PDB entry 3X25 | X-ray diffraction, 1.20 A resolution | chains A and B

# Chain A
Name: Nitrile hydratase subunit alpha
Source organism: Rhodococcus erythropolis
Notes: EC 4.2.1.84
UniProtKB: P13448 (NHAA_RHOER); residues 0-206 here correspond to UniProt positions 1-207 (UniProt number = residue number + 1)
Sequence (207 residues; row label = number of the first residue in the row; numbering starts at 0):
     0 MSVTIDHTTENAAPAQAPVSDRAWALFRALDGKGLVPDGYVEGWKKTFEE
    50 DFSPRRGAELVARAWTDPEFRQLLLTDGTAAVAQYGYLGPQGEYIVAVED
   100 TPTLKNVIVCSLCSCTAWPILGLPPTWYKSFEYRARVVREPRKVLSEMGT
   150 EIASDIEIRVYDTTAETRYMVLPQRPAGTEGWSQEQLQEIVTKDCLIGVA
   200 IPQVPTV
Unresolved in the structure: 0-8, 206
Modified / non-standard residues: C112 (3-sulfinoalanine; CSD); C114 (s-hydroxycysteine; CSO)
Curated features (UniProtKB/Swiss-Prot):
  - binding site (Fe(3+)): C109, C112, S113, C114
  - modified residue: C112 (Cysteine sulfinic acid (-SO2H)), C114 (Cysteine sulfenic acid (-SOH))
Metal / ion sites: Fe ion: C109, C112, S113, C114 (together with 2,2-dimethylpropanenitrile)
Residues lining bound ligands: 2,2-dimethylpropanenitrile (TAN): Q90, C109, C112, S113, C114, W117

# Chain B
Name: Nitrile hydratase subunit beta
Source organism: Rhodococcus erythropolis
Notes: EC 4.2.1.84
UniProtKB: P13449 (NHAB_RHOER); numbering as in UniProt (aligned over 1-212)
Sequence (212 residues; each row starts with the number of its first residue):
     1 MDGVHDLAGVQGFGKVPHTVNADIGPTFHAEWEHLPYSLMFAGVAELGAF
    51 SVDEVKYVVERMEPRHYMMTPYYERYVIGVATLMVEKGILTQDELESLAG
   101 GPFPLSRPSESEGRPAPVETTTFEVGQRVRVRDEYVPGHIRMPAYCRGRV
   151 GTISHRTTEKWPFPDAIGHGRNDAGEEPTYHVKFAAEELFGSDTDGGSVV
   201 VDLFEGYLEPAA
Differences from the reference sequence: engineered mutation K56 (Arg in P13449)
Curated features (UniProtKB/Swiss-Prot):
  - natural variant: M40 (M40V: In strain: ACV2)
Residues lining bound ligands: 2,2-dimethylpropanenitrile (TAN): Y37, V52, K56, Y72, Y76

# Interface between chain A and chain B
Residue-residue contacts (169):
  N10(A) with R65(B), hydrogen bond
  A12(A) with M69(B), hydrophobic
  P13(A) with H66(B)
  A14(A) with P102(B); P104(B)
  Q15(A) with H66(B), hydrogen bond; E74(B); P102(B); P104(B)
  A16(A) with A99(B); G101(B); P102(B), hydrogen bond (backbone-backbone)
  V18(A) with W32(B), hydrophobic; E74(B)
  S19(A) with W32(B)
  D20(A) with A99(B)
  R21(A) with E74(B), salt bridge; I78(B); P102(B); F103(B)
  A22(A) with W32(B), hydrophobic; L35(B); V77(B), hydrophobic
  W23(A) with E31(B); W32(B); L35(B), hydrophobic
  A24(A) with L95(B); L98(B), hydrophobic; A99(B)
  L25(A) with L39(B), hydrophobic; V77(B); V80(B), hydrophobic; A81(B), hydrophobic; L90(B), hydrophobic; L95(B), hydrophobic
  F26(A) with L39(B), hydrophobic
  R27(A) with L98(B), hydrogen bond (side chain-backbone)
  A28(A) with L90(B), hydrophobic; L98(B), hydrophobic
  L29(A) with M84(B), hydrophobic; L90(B), hydrophobic
  K32(A) with I89(B); L90(B); E94(B), salt bridge
  L34(A) with L47(B); I89(B), hydrophobic
  P36(A) with E46(B)
  Y39(A) with S38(B); F41(B), hydrogen bond (side chain-backbone); A42(B), hydrogen bond (side chain-backbone); E46(B)
  V40(A) with H34(B); L35(B), hydrophobic; S38(B); L39(B), hydrophobic
  W43(A) with S38(B); F41(B), hydrophobic
  K44(A) with H34(B)
  F47(A) with T27(B); F28(B), hydrophobic; Y37(B), hydrophobic; S38(B)
  E48(A) with F28(B)
  Y93(A) with H155(B), hydrogen bond; T157(B); T158(B), hydrogen bond (side chain-backbone); E159(B); W161(B), hydrophobic
  V95(A) with H181(B)
  S110(A) with H5(B); A8(B)
  L111(A) with H5(B); D6(B); R141(B)
  C112(A) with K56(B); Y76(B); R141(B)
  S113(A) with Y72(B), hydrogen bond
  C114(A) with K56(B); R141(B)
  W117(A) with Y37(B), hydrophobic; F41(B), hydrophobic
  L122(A) with T27(B); F28(B), hydrophobic; Y73(B)
  P124(A) with I24(B), hydrophobic
  W126(A) with V16(B), hydrophobic; P17(B); H18(B), hydrogen bond
  K128(A) with Y72(B); Y73(B)
  S129(A) with P17(B)
  F130(A) with L7(B), hydrophobic; F13(B), hydrophobic; Y67(B); M68(B); R75(B)
  E131(A) with G14(B); K15(B); V16(B)
  Y132(A) with V16(B)
  R133(A) with H5(B), hydrogen bond (side chain-backbone); L7(B); A8(B); Y67(B), hydrogen bond; R75(B)
  A134(A) with L7(B); A8(B); G9(B), hydrogen bond (backbone-backbone); V10(B); F13(B), hydrophobic
  R135(A) with F13(B); G14(B), hydrogen bond (side chain-backbone); K15(B)
  V137(A) with A8(B), hydrophobic; G9(B); Y145(B); F190(B); V199(B)
  R138(A) with G9(B), hydrogen bond (side chain-backbone); Q11(B); F190(B); D193(B), salt bridge; T194(B), hydrogen bond (backbone-side chain); D195(B), hydrogen bond (backbone-backbone)
  E139(A) with D195(B)
  P140(A) with D195(B); G196(B)
  R141(A) with D195(B), hydrogen bond (backbone-side chain)
  K142(A) with D195(B), hydrogen bond (backbone-side chain)
  V143(A) with V16(B), hydrophobic
  E146(A) with K15(B)
  M147(A) with H18(B); T19(B); V20(B), hydrogen bond (backbone-backbone)
  T149(A) with V20(B)
  E156(A) with S198(B), hydrogen bond
  I157(A) with G197(B), hydrogen bond (backbone-backbone); S198(B), hydrogen bond (backbone-backbone)
  R158(A) with K183(B); S198(B), hydrogen bond; V200(B)
  V159(A) with S198(B), hydrogen bond (backbone-backbone); V199(B); V200(B), hydrogen bond (backbone-backbone)
  Y160(A) with V200(B)
  D161(A) with Y145(B), hydrogen bond; V200(B), hydrogen bond (backbone-backbone); D202(B)
  T162(A) with R141(B)
  T163(A) with R141(B), hydrogen bond (backbone-side chain); P143(B); V201(B); D202(B), hydrogen bond (side chain-backbone)
  A164(A) with T179(B); D202(B); F204(B), hydrophobic
  E165(A) with W161(B); D202(B)
  T166(A) with H181(B), hydrogen bond; D202(B), hydrogen bond
  Y168(A) with H181(B), hydrogen bond
  T191(A) with N21(B), hydrogen bond
  K192(A) with I24(B)
  D193(A) with H18(B), salt bridge; V20(B); N21(B), hydrogen bond (side chain-backbone)
  V198(A) with V20(B)
  A199(A) with V20(B), hydrophobic
Interface residues without a listed pair, chain A (78 interface residues in all): V35, P89, C109, G148, R167
Interface residues without a listed pair, chain B (81 interface residues in all): R156, L203

# Summary
78 residues of chain A and 81 residues of chain B are in contact; the contacts include 35 hydrogen bonds and 4
salt bridges. Among the polar pairs are R21(A)-E74(B), K32(A)-E94(B) and R138(A)-D193(B).
2,2-dimethylpropanenitrile is bound between chain A and chain B.
Here chain A is Nitrile hydratase subunit alpha and chain B is Nitrile hydratase subunit beta, both from
Rhodococcus erythropolis. Entry 3X25 (Crystal structure of Nitrile Hydratase mutant bR56K complexed with
Trimethylacetonitrile, photo-activated for 700 min) was determined by X-ray diffraction (same publication as
3X20, 3X24, 3X26, 3WVD and 3WVE).
